Entry 8JH3 (electron microscopy, 3.70 A resolution); this record covers chains A and T of the 23 polymer chains in the assembly.

== Chain A ==
Name: DNA-directed RNA polymerase subunit
Source organism: Komagataella phaffii
Notes: EC 2.7.7.6
UniProtKB: C4R4Y0 (C4R4Y0_KOMPG); numbering as in UniProt (aligned over 1-1743)
Chain sequence (1743 residues; row label = number of the first residue in the row):
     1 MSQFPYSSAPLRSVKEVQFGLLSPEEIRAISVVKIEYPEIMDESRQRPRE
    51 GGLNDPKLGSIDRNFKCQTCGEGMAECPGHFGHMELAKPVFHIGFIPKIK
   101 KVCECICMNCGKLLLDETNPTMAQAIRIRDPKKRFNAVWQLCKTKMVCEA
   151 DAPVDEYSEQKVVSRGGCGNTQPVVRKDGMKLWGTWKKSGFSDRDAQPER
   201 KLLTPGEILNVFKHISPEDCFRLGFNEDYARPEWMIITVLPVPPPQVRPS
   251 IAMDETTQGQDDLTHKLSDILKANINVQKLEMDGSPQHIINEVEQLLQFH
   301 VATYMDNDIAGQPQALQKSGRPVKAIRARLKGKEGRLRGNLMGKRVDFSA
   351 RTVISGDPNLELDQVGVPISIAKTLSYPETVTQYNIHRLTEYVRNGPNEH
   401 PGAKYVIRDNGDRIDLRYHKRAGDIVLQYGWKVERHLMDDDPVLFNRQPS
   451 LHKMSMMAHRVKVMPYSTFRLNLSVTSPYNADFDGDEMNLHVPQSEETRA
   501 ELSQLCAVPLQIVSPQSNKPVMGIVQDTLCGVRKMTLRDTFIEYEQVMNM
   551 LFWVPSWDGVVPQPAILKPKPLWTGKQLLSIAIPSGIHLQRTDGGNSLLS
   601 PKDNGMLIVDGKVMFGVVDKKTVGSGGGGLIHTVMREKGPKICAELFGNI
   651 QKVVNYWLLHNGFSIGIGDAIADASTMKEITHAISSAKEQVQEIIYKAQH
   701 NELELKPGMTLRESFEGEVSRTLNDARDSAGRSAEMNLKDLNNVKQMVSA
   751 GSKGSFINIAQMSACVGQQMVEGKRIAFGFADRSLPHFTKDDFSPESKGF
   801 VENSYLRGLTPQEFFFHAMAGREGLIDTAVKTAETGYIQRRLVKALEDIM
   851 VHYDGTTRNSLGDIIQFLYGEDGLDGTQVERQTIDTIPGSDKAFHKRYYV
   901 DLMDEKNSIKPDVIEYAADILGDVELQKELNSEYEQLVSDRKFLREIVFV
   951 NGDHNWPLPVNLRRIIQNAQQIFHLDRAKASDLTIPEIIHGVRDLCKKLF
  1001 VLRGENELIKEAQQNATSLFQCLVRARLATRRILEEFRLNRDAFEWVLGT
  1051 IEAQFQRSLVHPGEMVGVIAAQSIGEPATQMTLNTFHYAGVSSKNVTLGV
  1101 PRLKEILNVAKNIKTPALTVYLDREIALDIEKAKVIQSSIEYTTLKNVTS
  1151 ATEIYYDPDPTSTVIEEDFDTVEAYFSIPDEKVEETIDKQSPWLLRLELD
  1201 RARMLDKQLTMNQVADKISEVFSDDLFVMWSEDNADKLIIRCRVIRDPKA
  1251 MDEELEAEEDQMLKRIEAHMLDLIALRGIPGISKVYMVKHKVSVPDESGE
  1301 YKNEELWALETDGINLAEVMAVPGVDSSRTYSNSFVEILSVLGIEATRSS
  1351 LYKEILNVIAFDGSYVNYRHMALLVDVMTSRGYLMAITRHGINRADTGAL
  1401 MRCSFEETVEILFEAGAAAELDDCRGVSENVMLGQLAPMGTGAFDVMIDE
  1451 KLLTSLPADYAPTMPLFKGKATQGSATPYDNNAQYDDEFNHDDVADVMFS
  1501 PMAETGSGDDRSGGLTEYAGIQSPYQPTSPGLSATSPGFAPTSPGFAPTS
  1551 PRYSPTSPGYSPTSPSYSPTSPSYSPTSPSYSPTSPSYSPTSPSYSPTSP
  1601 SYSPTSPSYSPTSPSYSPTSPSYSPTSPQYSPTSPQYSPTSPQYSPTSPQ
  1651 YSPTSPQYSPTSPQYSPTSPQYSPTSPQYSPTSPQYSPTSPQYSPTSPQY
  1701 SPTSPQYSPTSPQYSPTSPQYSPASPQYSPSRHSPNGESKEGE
Unresolved in the structure: 1, 154-160, 190-195, 1082-1094, 1178-1189, 1246-1257, 1464-1743
Bound ions: Zn2+ site 1: Cys67, Cys70, Cys77, His80; Zn2+ site 2: Cys107, Cys110, Cys148, Cys168; Mg2+: Asp482, Asp484, Asp486 (shared with 1 residue of chain P)

== Chain T ==
Molecule: 198-nt DNA strand
Source organism: synthetic construct
Sequence (198 nucleotides; each row starts with the number of its first residue; numbers below 1 keep their minus sign (DA-72 is residue -72)):
   -72 ATCAGAATCCCGGTGCCGAGGCCGCTCAATTGGTCGTAGACAGCTCTAGC
   -22 ACCGCTTAAACGCACGTACGCGCTGTCCCCCGCGTTTTAACCGCCAAGGG
    28 GATTACACCCAAGACACCAGGCACGAGACAGAAAAAAACAACGAAAACGG
    78 CCACCACCCAAACACACCAAACACAAGAGCTAATTGACTGACGTAAGC
Unresolved in the structure: 87-125

== Chain A / chain T interface ==
Pairs across the interface - 18 pairs, chain A then chain T:
  Met253(A) - DC42(T)  hydrogen bond to the base
  Ala310(A) - DG28(T)  phosphate contact
  Lys318(A) - DC44(T)  base contact
  Arg327(A) - DG28(T)  sugar contact
  Lys331(A) - DA29(T)  sugar contact
  Lys333(A) - DC33(T)  phosphate contact
  Lys333(A) - DA34(T)  salt bridge to the phosphate
  Arg345(A) - DC35(T)  salt bridge to the phosphate
  Arg351(A) - DC35(T)  sugar contact
  Gln448(A) - DC33(T)  base contact
  Gln448(A) - DA34(T)  sugar contact
  Pro449(A) - DC33(T)  base contact
  Thr832(A) - DA32(T)  base contact
  Ala833(A) - DT31(T)  phosphate contact
  Ala833(A) - DA32(T)  base contact
  Arg1389(A) - DA29(T)  hydrogen bond to the base
  Glu1406(A) - DT30(T)  phosphate contact
  Glu1407(A) - DG28(T)  base contact
Interface residues without a listed pair, chain A (20 interface residues in all): Asp308, Gln317, Ser319, Gly836, Tyr837
Interface residues without a listed pair, chain T (11 interface residues in all): DA43

== In short ==
The interface between chain A and chain T involves 20 residues on one side and 11 on the other, with 2
hydrogen bonds and 2 salt bridges. Polar pairs include Met253(A)-DC42(T), Arg1389(A)-DA29(T) and
Lys333(A)-DA34(T). Cys67(A), Cys70(A), Cys77(A) and His80(A) coordinate Zn2+ site 1.
Here chain A is DNA-directed RNA polymerase subunit (Komagataella phaffii) and chain T is a 198-nt DNA strand
(synthetic construct). Entry 8JH3 (RNA polymerase II elongation complex containing 40 bp upstream DNA loop,
stalled at SHL(-1) of the ...) was determined by electron microscopy together with 8JH2 and 8JH4 from the same
study.
